Entry 3DV0 (X-ray diffraction, 2.50 A resolution); this record covers chains D and I of the 5 polymer chains in the assembly.

== Chain D ==
Molecule: Pyruvate dehydrogenase E1 component subunit beta
Source organism: Bacillus stearothermophilus
Notes: EC 1.2.4.1
UniProtKB: P21874 (ODPB_BACST); residues 0-324 here correspond to UniProt positions 1-325 (UniProt number = residue number + 1)
Amino-acid sequence (325 residues; numbered 0 to 324; the number before each row is that of its first residue; numbering starts at 0):
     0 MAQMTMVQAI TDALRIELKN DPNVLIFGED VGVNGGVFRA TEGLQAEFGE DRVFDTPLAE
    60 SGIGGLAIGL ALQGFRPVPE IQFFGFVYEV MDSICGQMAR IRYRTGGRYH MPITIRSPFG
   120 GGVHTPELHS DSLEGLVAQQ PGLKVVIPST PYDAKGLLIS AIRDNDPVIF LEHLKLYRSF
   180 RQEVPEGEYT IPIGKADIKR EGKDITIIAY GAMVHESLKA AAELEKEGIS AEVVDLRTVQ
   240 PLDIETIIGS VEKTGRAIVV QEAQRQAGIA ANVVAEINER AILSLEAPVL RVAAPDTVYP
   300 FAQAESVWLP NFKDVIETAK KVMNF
Unresolved in the structure: 0
Curated features (UniProtKB/Swiss-Prot):
  - binding site (thiamine diphosphate): Glu59
Ligand contacts:
  - pyruvic acid (PYR): Gln81, Phe82, Phe85, His128
  - 3-deaza-thdp (TPW; 2-{4-[(4-amino-2-methylpyrimidin-5-yl)methyl]-3-methylthiophen-2-yl}ethyl trihydrogen diphosphate): Glu28, Asp29, Leu57, Glu59, Gln81, Phe85, Glu88
From the paper describing this entry:
  - binding site for pyruvic acid: His128
  - binding site for 3-deaza-thdp: Phe85
  - catalytic residues: Glu59 (proposed by the authors, not directly observed)
  - catalytic residues: His128
  - mutagenesis - H128Q: unchanged catalytic activity on DCPIP
  - mutagenesis - H128N: decreased catalytic activity on DCPIP
  - mutagenesis - H128N (less than 5%), H128Q (less than 5%): decreased catalytic activity (PDH complex activity)
  - mutagenesis - H128N, H128Q: unchanged binding to Dihydrolipoyllysine-residue acetyltransferase component of pyruvate dehydrogenase complex (chain I)
  - mutagenesis - H128Q: unchanged catalytic activity (DCPIP assay)
  - mutagenesis - H128N: decreased catalytic activity (DCPIP assay)

== Chain I ==
Molecule: Dihydrolipoyllysine-residue acetyltransferase component of pyruvate dehydrogenase complex
Source organism: Bacillus stearothermophilus
Notes: EC 2.3.1.12
UniProtKB: P11961 (ODP2_BACST); residues 1-428 here = UniProt positions 1-428
Amino-acid sequence (428 residues; row label = number of the first residue in the row):
     1 MAFEFKLPDI GEGIHEGEIV KWFVKPGDEV NEDDVLCEVQ NDKAVVEIPS PVKGKVLEIL
    61 VPEGTVATVG QTLITLDAPG YENMTFKGQE QEEAKKEEKT ETVSKEEKVD AVAPNAPAAE
   121 AEAGPNRRVI AMPSVRKYAR EKGVDIRLVQ GTGKNGRVLK EDIDAFLAGG AKPAPAAAEE
   181 KAAPAAAKPA TTEGEFPETR EKMSGIRRAI AKAMVHSKHT APHVTLMDEA DVTKLVAHRK
   241 KFKAIAAEKG IKLTFLPYVV KALVSALREY PVLNTSIDDE TEEIIQKHYY NIGIAADTDR
   301 GLLVPVIKHA DRKPIFALAQ EINELAEKAR DGKLTPGEMK GASCTITNIG SAGGQWFTPV
   361 INHPEVAILG IGRIAEKPIV RDGEIVAAPM LALSLSFDHR MIDGATAQKA LNHIKRLLSD
   421 PELLLMEA
Unresolved in the structure: 1-126, 170-428
Curated features (UniProtKB/Swiss-Prot):
  - active site: His399
  - modified residue: Lys43 (N6-lipoyllysine)

== Interface between chain D and chain I ==
Pairs across the interface (10; chain D residue first):
  Ile281(D) with Pro133(I), hydrophobic
  Leu282(D) with Pro133(I); Ser134(I); Lys137(I)
  Leu284(D) with Met132(I); Ser134(I)
  Glu285(D) with Met132(I)
  Ala286(D) with Met132(I)
  Pro287(D) with Met132(I)
  Phe324(D) with Arg157(I), hydrogen bond (backbone-side chain)

== In short ==
The interface between chain D and chain I involves 7 residues on one side and 5 on the other, with 1 hydrogen
bond. The hydrogen-bonded pair is Phe324(D)-Arg157(I). Chain D binds 3-deaza-thdp and pyruvic acid. The paper
reports catalytic residues Glu59(D) and His128(D); H128N and H128Q of chain D reduce catalytic activity (PDH
complex activity).
Here chain D is Pyruvate dehydrogenase E1 component subunit beta and chain I is Dihydrolipoyllysine-residue
acetyltransferase component of pyruvate dehydrogenase complex, both from Bacillus stearothermophilus. Entry
3DV0 (Snapshots of catalysis in the E1 subunit of the pyruvate dehydrogenase multi-enzyme complex) was
determined by X-ray diffraction together with 3DVA and 3DUF from the same study.
